8CGR - chains A and K of the 14 polymer chains in the assembly; structure by electron microscopy, 2.12 A resolution.

# Chain A
Molecule: 16S rRNA
Source organism: Escherichia coli BW25113
Sequence (1540 nucleotides; numbered 1 to 1540; the number before each row is that of its first residue):
     1 AAAUUGAAGAGUUUGAUCAUGGCUCAGAUUGAACGCUGGCGGCAGGCCUA
    51 ACACAUGCAAGUCGAACGGUAACAGGAAGAAGCUUGCUUCUUUGCUGACG
   101 AGUGGCGGACGGGUGAGUAAUGUCUGGGAAACUGCCUGAUGGAGGGGGAU
   151 AACUACUGGAAACGGUAGCUAAUACCGCAUAACGUCGCAAGACCAAAGAG
   201 GGGGACCUUCGGGCCUCUUGCCAUCGGAUGUGCCCAGAUGGGAUUAGCUA
   251 GUAGGUGGGGUAACGGCUCACCUAGGCGACGAUCCCUAGCUGGUCUGAGA
   301 GGAUGACCAGCCACACUGGAACUGAGACACGGUCCAGACUCCUACGGGAG
   351 GCAGCAGUGGGGAAUAUUGCACAAUGGGCGCAAGCCUGAUGCAGCCAUGC
   401 CGCGUGUAUGAAGAAGCCCUUCGGGUUGUAAAGUACUUUCAGCGGGGAGG
   451 AAGGGAGUAAAGUUAAUACCUUUGCUCAUUGACGUUACCCGCAGAAGAAG
   501 CACCGGCUAACUCCGUGCCAGCAGCCXCGGUAAUACGGAGGGUGCAAGCG
   551 UUAAUCGGAAUUACUGGGCGUAAAGCGCACGCAGGCGGUUUGUUAAGUCA
   601 GAUGUGAAAUCCCCGGGCUCAACCUGGGAACUGCAUCUGAUACUGGCAAG
   651 CUUGAGUCUCGUAGAGGGGGGUAGAAUUCCAGGUGUAGCGGUGAAAUGCG
   701 UAGAGAUCUGGAGGAAUACCGGUGGCGAAGGCGGCCCCCUGGACGAAGAC
   751 UGACGCUCAGGUGCGAAAGCGUGGGGAGCAAACAGGAUUAGAUACCCUGG
   801 UAGUCCACGCCGUAAACGAUGUCGACUUGGAGGUUGUGCCCUUGAGGCGU
   851 GGCUUCCGGAGCUAACGCGUUAAGUCGACCGCCUGGGGAGUACGGCCGCA
   901 AGGUUAAAACUCAAAUGAAUUGACGGGGGCCCGCACAAGCGGUGGAGCAU
   951 GUGGUUUAAUUCGAUGXAACGCGAAGAACCUUACCUGGUCUUGACAUCCA
  1001 CGGAAGUUUUCAGAGAUGAGAAUGUGCCUUCGGGAACCGUGAGACAGGUG
  1051 CUGCAUGGCUGUCGUCAGCUCGUGUUGUGAAAUGUUGGGUUAAGUCCCGC
  1101 AACGAGCGCAACCCUUAUCCUUUGUUGCCAGCGGUCCGGCCGGGAACUCA
  1151 AAGGAGACUGCCAGUGAUAAACUGGAGGAAGGUGGGGAUGACGUCAAGUC
  1201 AUCAUGGCCCUUACGACCAGGGCUACACACGUGCUACAAUGGCGCAUACA
  1251 AAGAGAAGCGACCUCGCGAGAGCAAGCGGACCUCAUAAAGUGCGUCGUAG
  1301 UCCGGAUUGGAGUCUGCAACUCGACUCCAUGAAGUCGGAAUCGCUAGUAA
  1351 UCGUGGAUCAGAAUGCCACGGUGAAUACGUUCCCGGGCCUUGUACACACC
  1401 GCCCGUXACACCAUGGGAGUGGGUUGCAAAAGAAGUAGGUAGCUUAACCU
  1451 UCGGGAGGGCGCUUACCACUUUGUGAUUCAUGACUGGGGUGAAGUCGUAA
  1501 CAAGGUAACCGUAGGGGAACCUGCGGUUGGAUCACCUCCU
Unresolved in the structure: 205-213, 841-845, 930-1389, 1535-1540
Modified positions: PSU (pseudouridine-5'-monophosphate) at position 516, G7M (N7-methyl-guanosine-5'-monophosphate) at position 527, 2MG (2N-methylguanosine-5'-monophosphate) at position 966, 5MC (5-methylcytidine-5'-monophosphate) at position 967, 2MG (2N-methylguanosine-5'-monophosphate) at position 1207, 4OC (4n,o2'-methylcytidine-5'-monophosphate) at position 1402, 5MC (5-methylcytidine-5'-monophosphate) at position 1407, UR3 (3-methyluridine-5'-monophoshate) at position 1498, 2MG (2N-methylguanosine-5'-monophosphate) at position 1516, MA6 (6N-dimethyladenosine-5'-monophoshate) at position 1518, MA6 (6N-dimethyladenosine-5'-monophoshate) at position 1519
Metal / ion sites: K+ site 1: G11, U12, G21, G22; K+ site 2: U12, C526, G7M_527, A914; Mg2+ site 1 near G21 (its only coordinating residue here); Mg2+ site 2: A59, U387; K+ site 3: G61, U62, G104, G105; Mg2+ site 3 near G100 (its only coordinating residue here); K+ site 4: G107, G324, G326; Mg2+ site 4: A109, G331; K+ site 5: A109, C110, G111; Mg2+ site 5 near G111 (its only coordinating residue here); K+ site 6: G115, A116, G117, G289; Mg2+ site 6: A116, G117, G289; 21 more K+ sites not listed; 32 more Mg2+ sites not listed
Ligand contacts:
  - apramycin (AM2), molecule 1: G818, A819, U820, U854, U855, C856, C857, C868, G869, U871
  - apramycin (AM2), molecule 2: G1405, 5MC_1407, A1408, C1409, G1491, A1492, A1493, G1494, U1495, C1496
  - apramycin (AM2), molecule 3: G1423, U1424, U1425, G1426, C1427, A1428, A1429, A1430, A1431, A1468, C1469, U1470, U1471, U1472, G1473, U1474

# Chain K
Protein: Small ribosomal subunit protein uS11
Source organism: Escherichia coli BW25113
UniProtKB: P0A7R9 (RS11_ECOLI); numbering as in UniProt (aligned over 1-129)
Sequence (129 residues; row label = number of the first residue in the row):
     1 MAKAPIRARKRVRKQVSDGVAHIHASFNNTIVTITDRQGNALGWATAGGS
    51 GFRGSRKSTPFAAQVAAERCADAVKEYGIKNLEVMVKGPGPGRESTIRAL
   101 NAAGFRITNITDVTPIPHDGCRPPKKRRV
Unresolved in the structure: 1-12
Modified positions: Asp-119 (beta-L-aspartic acid; IAS)
Construct notes: modified residue (119)

# Chain A / chain K interface
Contacting residue pairs (89):
  G674(A) with His-118(K), hydrogen bond to the base
  A675(A) with Ile-116(K), hydrogen bond to the sugar; Pro-117(K), base contact; His-118(K), hydrogen bond to the base; Gly-120(K), base contact
  A676(A) with Pro-115(K), phosphate contact; Ile-116(K), sugar contact; Pro-117(K), sugar contact; Cys-121(K), base contact
  U677(A) with Pro-115(K), phosphate contact; Cys-121(K), hydrogen bond to the base
  G683(A) with Gly-39(K), hydrogen bond to the base; Asn-40(K), hydrogen bond to the base
  U684(A) with Asn-40(K), sugar contact; Ala-41(K), hydrogen bond to the sugar
  G685(A) with Ala-41(K), sugar contact; Leu-42(K), phosphate contact; Trp-44(K), sugar contact
  U686(A) with Trp-44(K), hydrogen bond to the sugar
  A687(A) with Trp-44(K), sugar contact
  G688(A) with Trp-44(K), sugar contact; Thr-46(K), hydrogen bond to the phosphate; Gly-49(K), phosphate contact
  C689(A) with Asn-29(K), hydrogen bond to the phosphate; Ile-31(K), phosphate contact; Thr-46(K), hydrogen bond to the phosphate; Gly-48(K), hydrogen bond to the phosphate; Gly-49(K), phosphate contact; Arg-53(K), salt bridge to the phosphate
  G690(A) with Asn-29(K), hydrogen bond to the phosphate; Ile-31(K), phosphate contact; Arg-53(K), hydrogen bond to the base
  G691(A) with Asn-28(K), hydrogen bond to the phosphate; Arg-53(K), hydrogen bond to the base; Lys-57(K), hydrogen bond to the base
  U692(A) with Asn-28(K), hydrogen bond to the phosphate; Gly-54(K), base contact; Lys-57(K), base contact; Arg-127(K), hydrogen bond to the phosphate
  G693(A) with Arg-127(K), salt bridge to the phosphate
  A694(A) with Gly-54(K), phosphate contact; Ser-55(K), hydrogen bond to the phosphate
  A695(A) with Gly-54(K), phosphate contact
  A704(A) with Trp-44(K), base contact
  G705(A) with Ile-31(K), base contact; Trp-44(K), base contact
  A706(A) with His-24(K), phosphate contact; Ile-31(K), sugar contact; Thr-33(K), hydrogen bond to the sugar; Ala-41(K), base contact
  U707(A) with His-22(K), phosphate contact; Thr-35(K), sugar contact; Gly-39(K), hydrogen bond to the sugar; Lys-87(K), salt bridge to the phosphate
  C708(A) with His-22(K), phosphate contact; Gln-38(K), hydrogen bond to the sugar; Gly-39(K), sugar contact
  G714(A) with Cys-121(K), hydrogen bond to the base
  A716(A) with His-118(K), base contact; Asp-119(K), sugar contact; Gly-120(K), hydrogen bond to the base
  U717(A) with His-118(K), sugar contact; Asp-119(K), sugar contact
  A718(A) with Pro-117(K), sugar contact; His-118(K), stacking on the base; Asp-119(K), hydrogen bond to the sugar
  A777(A) with Cys-121(K), base contact
  G778(A) with Cys-121(K), sugar contact; Arg-122(K), hydrogen bond to the sugar
  C779(A) with Arg-122(K), hydrogen bond to the sugar; Pro-123(K), sugar contact; Pro-124(K), phosphate contact; Lys-125(K), phosphate contact
  A780(A) with Pro-124(K), phosphate contact; Lys-125(K), hydrogen bond to the phosphate
  A781(A) with Lys-125(K), salt bridge to the phosphate
  C795(A) with Arg-128(K), hydrogen bond to the sugar
  C796(A) with Arg-127(K), hydrogen bond to the sugar; Arg-128(K), hydrogen bond to the phosphate
  C797(A) with Arg-127(K), salt bridge to the phosphate
  U1506(A) with Arg-128(K), hydrogen bond to the base; Val-129(K), sugar contact
  A1507(A) with Val-129(K), phosphate contact
  U1522(A) with Lys-125(K), hydrogen bond to the phosphate; Arg-128(K), salt bridge to the phosphate
  G1523(A) with Lys-125(K), salt bridge to the phosphate; Arg-128(K), salt bridge to the phosphate
  C1524(A) with Arg-122(K), salt bridge to the phosphate
  G1525(A) with Arg-122(K), salt bridge to the phosphate
Other interface residues (no listed pair), chain A (41 interface residues in all): A715
Other interface residues (no listed pair), chain K (37 interface residues in all): Ser-26, Lys-126

# Overview
The interface between chain A and chain K involves 41 residues on one side and 37 on the other, with 34
hydrogen bonds, 10 salt bridges and 1 aromatic stacking contact. Among the polar pairs are G674(A)/His-118(K),
A675(A)/His-118(K) and U677(A)/Cys-121(K).
Chain A is 16S rRNA and chain K is Small ribosomal subunit protein uS11, both from Escherichia coli BW25113;
the structure, Apramycin bound to the 30S body, was determined by electron microscopy (same publication as
8CA7, 8CAI, 8CEP, 8CF1, 8CF8, 8CGI, 8CGJ and 8CGU).
